PDB entry 6YAR | X-ray diffraction, 1.90 A resolution | chains A and B of the 4 polymer chains in the assembly

Chain A (and B):
Molecule: Bacterial cellulose secretion regulator BcsQ
Source organism: Escherichia coli
Notes: chain B of this document is another copy of the same molecule, construct and numbering; everything in this record applies to it too
Reference sequence: A0A0B1KWQ0 (A0A0B1KWQ0_ECOLX); numbering as in UniProt (aligned over 1-250)
Sequence (261 residues; numbered 1 to 261; the number before each row is that of its first residue):
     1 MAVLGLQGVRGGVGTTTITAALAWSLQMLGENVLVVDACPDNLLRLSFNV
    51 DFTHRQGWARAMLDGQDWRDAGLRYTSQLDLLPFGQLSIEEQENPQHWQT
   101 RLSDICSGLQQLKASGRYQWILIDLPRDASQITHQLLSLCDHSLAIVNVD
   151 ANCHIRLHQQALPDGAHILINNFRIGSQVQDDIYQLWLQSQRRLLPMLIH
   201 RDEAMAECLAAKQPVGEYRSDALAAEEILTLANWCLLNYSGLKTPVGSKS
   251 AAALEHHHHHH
Unresolved in the structure: 1, 244-261 (chain B: 1, 242-261)
Construct notes: expression tag (251-261)
Modified residues: Mse-1 (selenomethionine); Mse-28, Mse-62, Mse-197, Mse-205 (selenomethionine; parent Met)
Bound ions: Mg2+: Thr-16 (together with ATP)
Ligand contacts:
  - ATP (adenosine-5'-triphosphate), molecule 1: Arg-10, Asp-150, Ala-151, Asn-152, Arg-156
  - ATP, molecule 2: Gly-11, Gly-12, Val-13, Gly-14, Thr-15, Thr-16, Thr-17, Asp-41, Leu-43, Asn-171, Asn-172, Ile-199, His-200, Arg-201, Asp-202, Mse-205, Ala-206, Leu-209

Chain A / chain B interface:
Pairs across the interface (57):
  Arg-10(A) with Gly-12(B)
  Gly-11(A) with Gly-11(B); Gly-12(B)
  Gly-12(A) with Arg-10(B); Gly-11(B)
  Asp-41(A) with Arg-156(B), salt bridge; Gln-159(B), hydrogen bond (backbone-side chain)
  Leu-43(A) with Asn-152(B); Ile-155(B), hydrophobic; Arg-156(B); Gln-159(B)
  Leu-46(A) with Ile-155(B), hydrophobic
  Phe-52(A) with Gln-159(B)
  Gln-86(A) with Gln-159(B), hydrogen bond
  Ile-89(A) with Gln-159(B); Ala-161(B), hydrophobic
  Gln-92(A) with Ala-129(B); Gln-159(B), hydrogen bond (side chain-backbone); Gln-160(B)
  Glu-93(A) with Ala-129(B); His-134(B), salt bridge
  Pro-95(A) with Ala-129(B)
  Ala-129(A) with Gln-92(B); Glu-93(B); Pro-95(B)
  His-134(A) with Glu-93(B), salt bridge
  Ala-151(A) with Leu-209(B), hydrophobic
  Asn-152(A) with Leu-43(B); Leu-209(B)
  Ile-155(A) with Leu-43(B), hydrophobic; Leu-46(B), hydrophobic
  Arg-156(A) with Asp-41(B), salt bridge; Leu-43(B)
  Gln-159(A) with Asp-41(B), hydrogen bond (side chain-backbone); Leu-43(B); Phe-52(B); Gln-86(B), hydrogen bond; Ile-89(B); Gln-92(B), hydrogen bond (backbone-side chain)
  Gln-160(A) with Gln-92(B)
  Ala-161(A) with Ile-89(B)
  Ser-177(A) with Glu-203(B), hydrogen bond
  Gln-178(A) with Glu-203(B), hydrogen bond (backbone-side chain)
  Val-179(A) with Glu-203(B), hydrogen bond (backbone-side chain); Ala-206(B), hydrophobic; Glu-207(B); Ala-210(B), hydrophobic
  Gln-180(A) with Arg-201(B), hydrogen bond
  Arg-201(A) with Arg-174(B)
  Glu-203(A) with Arg-174(B), salt bridge; Gly-176(B); Ser-177(B), hydrogen bond
  Ala-206(A) with Val-179(B), hydrophobic
  Glu-207(A) with Val-179(B)
  Leu-209(A) with Ala-151(B), hydrophobic; Asn-152(B)
  Ala-210(A) with Val-179(B), hydrophobic
Also at the interface, not in a pair above, chain A (34 interface residues in all): Arg-45, Arg-127, His-158
Also at the interface, not in a pair above, chain B (36 interface residues in all): Arg-45, Arg-127, His-158, Ile-175, Gln-178

In short:
34 residues of chain A face 36 of chain B across their interface, with 11 hydrogen bonds and 5 salt bridges.
Polar contacts include Asp-41(A)/Arg-156(B), Glu-93(A)/His-134(B) and Glu-203(A)/Arg-174(B). Bound to chain A:
ATP.
Chain A and chain B are both Bacterial cellulose secretion regulator BcsQ (Escherichia coli); the structure,
Crystal structure of a Selenium-derivatized complex of the bacterial cellulose secretion regulators BcsR and
BcsQ, crystallized ..., was determined by X-ray diffraction, deposited together with 6YAY, 6YB3, 6YB5, 6YBB
and 6YBU.
